6RUO - chains A and U of the 20 polymer chains in the assembly; structure by electron microscopy, 3.50 A resolution.

== Chain A ==
Name: DNA-directed RNA polymerase I subunit RPA190
From: Saccharomyces cerevisiae
Notes: EC 2.7.7.6
Reference sequence: P10964 (RPA1_YEAST); numbering as in UniProt (aligned over 1-1664)
Chain sequence (1664 residues; row label = number of the first residue in the row):
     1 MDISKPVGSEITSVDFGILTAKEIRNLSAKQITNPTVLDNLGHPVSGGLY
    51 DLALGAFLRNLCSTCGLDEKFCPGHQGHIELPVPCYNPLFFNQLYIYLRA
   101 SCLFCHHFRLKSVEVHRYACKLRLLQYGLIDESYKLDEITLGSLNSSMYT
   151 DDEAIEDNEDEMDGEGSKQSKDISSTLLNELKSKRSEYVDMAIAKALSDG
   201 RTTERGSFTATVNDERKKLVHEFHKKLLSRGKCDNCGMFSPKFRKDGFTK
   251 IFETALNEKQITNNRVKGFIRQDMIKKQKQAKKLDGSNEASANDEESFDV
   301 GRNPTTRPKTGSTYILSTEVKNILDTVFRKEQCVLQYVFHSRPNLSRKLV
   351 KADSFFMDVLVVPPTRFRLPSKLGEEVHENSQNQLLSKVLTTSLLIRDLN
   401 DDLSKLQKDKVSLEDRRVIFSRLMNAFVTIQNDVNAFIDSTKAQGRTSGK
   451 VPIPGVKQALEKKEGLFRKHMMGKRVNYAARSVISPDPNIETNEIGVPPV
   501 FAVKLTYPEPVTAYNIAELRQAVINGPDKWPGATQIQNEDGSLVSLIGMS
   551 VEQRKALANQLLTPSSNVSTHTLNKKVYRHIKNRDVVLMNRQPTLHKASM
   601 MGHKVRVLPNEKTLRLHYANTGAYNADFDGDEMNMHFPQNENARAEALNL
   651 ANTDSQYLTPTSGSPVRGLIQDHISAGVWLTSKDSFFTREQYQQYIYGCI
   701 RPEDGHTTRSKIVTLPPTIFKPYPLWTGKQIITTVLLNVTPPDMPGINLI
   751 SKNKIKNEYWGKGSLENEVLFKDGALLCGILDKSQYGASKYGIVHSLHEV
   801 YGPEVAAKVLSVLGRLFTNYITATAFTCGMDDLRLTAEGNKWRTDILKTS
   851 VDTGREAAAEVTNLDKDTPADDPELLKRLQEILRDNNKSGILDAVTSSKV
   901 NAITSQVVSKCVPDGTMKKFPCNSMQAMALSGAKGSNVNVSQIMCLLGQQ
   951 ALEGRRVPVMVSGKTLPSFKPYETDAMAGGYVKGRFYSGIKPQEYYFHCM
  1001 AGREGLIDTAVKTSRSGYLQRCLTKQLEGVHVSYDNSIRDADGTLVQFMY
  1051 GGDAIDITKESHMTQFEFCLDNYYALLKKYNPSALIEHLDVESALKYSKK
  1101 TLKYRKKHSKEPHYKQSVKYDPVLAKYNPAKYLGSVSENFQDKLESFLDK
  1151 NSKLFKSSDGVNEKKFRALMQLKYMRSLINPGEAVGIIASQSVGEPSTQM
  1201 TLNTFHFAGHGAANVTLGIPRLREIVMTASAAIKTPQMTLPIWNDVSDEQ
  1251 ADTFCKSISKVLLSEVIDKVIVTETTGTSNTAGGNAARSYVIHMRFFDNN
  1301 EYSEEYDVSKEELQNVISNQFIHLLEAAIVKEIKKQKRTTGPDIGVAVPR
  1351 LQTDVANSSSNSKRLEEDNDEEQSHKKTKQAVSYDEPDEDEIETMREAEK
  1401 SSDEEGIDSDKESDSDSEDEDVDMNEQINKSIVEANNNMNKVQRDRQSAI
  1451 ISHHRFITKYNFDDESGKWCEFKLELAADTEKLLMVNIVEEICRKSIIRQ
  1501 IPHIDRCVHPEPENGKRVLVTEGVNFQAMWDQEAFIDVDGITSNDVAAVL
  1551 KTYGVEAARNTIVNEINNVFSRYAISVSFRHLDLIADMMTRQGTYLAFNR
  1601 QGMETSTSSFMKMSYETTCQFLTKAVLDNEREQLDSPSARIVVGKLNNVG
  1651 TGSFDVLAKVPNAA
Disordered / not traced: 1-2, 142-171, 271-308, 407-416, 1154-1159, 1206-1213, 1277-1286, 1339-1432, 1664
UniProt features mapped onto this chain:
  - region: Pro992 to Glu1004 (Bridging helix)
  - binding site (Zn(2+)): Cys62, Cys65, Cys72, His75, Cys102, Cys105, Cys233, Cys236
  - binding site (Mg(2+)): Asp627, Asp629, Asp631
  - modified residue (Phosphoserine): Ser889, Ser1636
Ion coordination: Zn2+ site 1: Cys62, Cys65, His75; Zn2+ site 2: Cys105, Cys233, Cys236

== Chain U ==
Molecule: Nontemplate strand
From: synthetic construct
Sequence (70 nucleotides; numbered 1 to 70; the number before each row is that of its first residue):
     1 GGTTTAGTCATGGAGTACAAGTGTGAGGAAAAGTAGTTGGCGTAGCAGGA
    51 GAAGTAAAGCAGTTGAAGAC
Disordered / not traced: 1-10, 43-52, 64-70

== How chain A and chain U interact ==
Residue-residue contacts - 8 pairs, chain A then chain U:
  Arg99(A) with DC60(U), salt bridge to the phosphate; DA61(U), salt bridge to the phosphate
  His221(A) with DG59(U), phosphate contact
  Leu228(A) with DC60(U), phosphate contact
  Thr1228(A) with DA56(U), phosphate contact; DA57(U), phosphate contact
  Gln1601(A) with DA57(U), sugar contact; DA58(U), phosphate contact
Also at the interface, not in a pair above, chain A (7 interface residues in all): Ser1230, Asn1599

== Summary ==
7 residues of chain A and 6 residues of chain U are in contact, with 2 salt bridges. Polar pairs include
Arg99(A)-DC60(U) and Arg99(A)-DA61(U). Cys62(A), Cys65(A) and His75(A) form the Zn2+ site 1. UniProt lists 8
Zn2+-binding residues and 3 Mg2+-binding residues on chain A.
Chain A is DNA-directed RNA polymerase I subunit RPA190 (Saccharomyces cerevisiae) and chain U is Nontemplate
strand (synthetic construct); the structure, RNA Polymerase I Open Complex conformation 1, was determined by
electron microscopy, deposited together with 6RQH, 6RQL, 6RQT, 6RRD, 6RUI and 6RWE.
